2D4U - chains A and B; structure by X-ray diffraction, 1.95 A resolution.

# Chain A (and B)
Name: Methyl-accepting chemotaxis protein I
Source organism: Escherichia coli
Notes: fragment: ligand binding domain; chain B of this document is another copy of the same molecule, construct and numbering; everything in this record applies to it too
Reference sequence: P02942 (MCP1_ECOLI); aligned to UniProt positions 23-188 over residues 25-190 (the alignment contains insertions or deletions, so no single offset holds)
Amino-acid sequence (176 residues; row label = number of the first residue in the row):
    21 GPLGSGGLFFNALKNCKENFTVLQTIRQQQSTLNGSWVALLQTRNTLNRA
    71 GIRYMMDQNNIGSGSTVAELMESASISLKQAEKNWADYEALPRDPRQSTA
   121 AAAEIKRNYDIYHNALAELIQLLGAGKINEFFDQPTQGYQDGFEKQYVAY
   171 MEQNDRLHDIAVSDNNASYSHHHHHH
Not modelled in the structure: 188-196 (chain B: 21-30, 186-196)
Differences from the reference sequence: linker (21-24); engineered mutation Cys-36 (Asp in P02942); expression tag (191-196)
What the authors report for this chain:
  - contacts within the chain: Arg-73/Asp-77, Arg-73/Gly-82
  - mutagenesis - D36C: unchanged binding to serine
  - specificity-determining residues: Glu-89, Glu-92, Glu-138, Glu-150, Asp-153, Asp-161, Glu-164 (proposed by the authors, not directly observed)
  - mutagenesis - N68S: decreased signaling in response to serine

# How chain A and chain B interact
Pairs across the interface (74; chain A residue first):
  Phe-29(A) / Ala-32(B)  hydrophobic
  Phe-29(A) / Leu-33(B)  hydrophobic
  Ala-32(A) / Leu-33(B)  hydrophobic
  Leu-33(A) / Ala-32(B)  hydrophobic
  Leu-33(A) / Leu-33(B)
  Cys-36(A) / Cys-36(B)  disulfide
  Cys-36(A) / Lys-37(B)
  Lys-37(A) / Cys-36(B)
  Lys-37(A) / Asn-185(B)
  Asn-39(A) / Phe-40(B)
  Phe-40(A) / Asn-39(B)
  Phe-40(A) / Phe-40(B)
  Phe-40(A) / Leu-43(B)  hydrophobic
  Phe-40(A) / Ala-181(B)
  Phe-40(A) / Val-182(B)
  Phe-40(A) / Asn-185(B)
  Leu-43(A) / Phe-40(B)  hydrophobic
  Leu-43(A) / Gln-44(B)
  Gln-44(A) / Leu-43(B)
  Gln-44(A) / His-178(B)
  Gln-44(A) / Val-182(B)
  Ile-46(A) / Arg-47(B)
  Arg-47(A) / Ile-46(B)
  Arg-47(A) / Gln-50(B)  hydrogen bond
  Arg-47(A) / Asp-175(B)  salt bridge
  Arg-47(A) / His-178(B)
  Gln-48(A) / His-178(B)
  Gln-50(A) / Arg-47(B)
  Gln-50(A) / Gln-50(B)
  Gln-50(A) / Ser-51(B)  hydrogen bond
  Asn-54(A) / Asn-54(B)
  Trp-57(A) / Val-58(B)
  Trp-57(A) / Gln-62(B)
  Val-58(A) / Asn-54(B)
  Val-58(A) / Trp-57(B)
  Val-58(A) / Leu-61(B)  hydrophobic
  Leu-61(A) / Val-58(B)  hydrophobic
  Leu-61(A) / Gln-62(B)
  Gln-62(A) / Leu-61(B)
  Gln-62(A) / Gln-160(B)  hydrogen bond
  Gln-62(A) / Glu-164(B)  hydrogen bond
  Arg-64(A) / Asn-65(B)
  Arg-64(A) / Arg-69(B)
  Asn-65(A) / Arg-64(B)
  Asn-65(A) / Asn-65(B)  hydrogen bond (side chain-backbone)
  Asn-65(A) / Asn-68(B)  hydrogen bond
  Asn-68(A) / Asn-65(B)  hydrogen bond
  Asn-68(A) / Arg-69(B)
  Asn-68(A) / Ile-72(B)
  Arg-69(A) / Arg-64(B)
  Arg-69(A) / Asn-68(B)
  Arg-69(A) / Gln-157(B)  hydrogen bond
  Ile-72(A) / Asn-68(B)
  Ile-72(A) / Ile-72(B)  hydrophobic
  Ile-72(A) / Met-75(B)
  Met-75(A) / Ile-72(B)  hydrophobic
  Met-75(A) / Met-75(B)  hydrophobic
  Met-75(A) / Met-76(B)  hydrophobic
  Met-76(A) / Met-75(B)  hydrophobic
  Met-76(A) / Phe-152(B)  hydrophobic
  Phe-152(A) / Ile-72(B)  hydrophobic
  Phe-152(A) / Met-76(B)  hydrophobic
  Gln-157(A) / Arg-69(B)  hydrogen bond
  Gln-160(A) / Gln-62(B)  hydrogen bond
  Glu-164(A) / Gln-62(B)  hydrogen bond
  Tyr-167(A) / Asn-54(B)
  Asp-175(A) / Arg-47(B)  salt bridge
  His-178(A) / Gln-44(B)
  His-178(A) / Arg-47(B)
  Ala-181(A) / Phe-40(B)
  Val-182(A) / Phe-40(B)  hydrophobic
  Val-182(A) / Gln-44(B)
  Asn-185(A) / Lys-37(B)
  Asn-185(A) / Phe-40(B)
Also at the interface, not in a pair above, chain A (37 interface residues in all): Ser-51, Asn-174
Also at the interface, not in a pair above, chain B (34 interface residues in all): Asn-174
Inter-chain disulfides: Cys-36(A)/Cys-36(B)

# Summary
37 residues of chain A face 34 of chain B across their interface; the contacts include 1 disulfide bond, 11
hydrogen bonds and 2 salt bridges. Polar contacts include Arg-47(A)/Asp-175(B), Arg-47(A)/Gln-50(B) and
Gln-50(A)/Ser-51(B). From the paper: N68S of chain A reduces signaling in response to serine; specificity
determinants Glu-89(A), Glu-92(A) and Glu-138(A) among others.
Chain A and chain B are both Methyl-accepting chemotaxis protein I (Escherichia coli); the structure, Crystal
Structure of the ligand binding domain of the bacterial serine chemoreceptor Tsr, was determined by X-ray
diffraction, deposited together with 3ATP.
